5QYN - chains A and B; structure by X-ray diffraction, 1.65 A resolution.

[Chain A]
Molecule: Pre-mRNA-splicing factor 8
Organism: Saccharomyces cerevisiae (strain ATCC 204508 / S288c)
Notes: fragment: yPrp8 RNaseH
Reference sequence: P33334 (PRP8_YEAST); residues 1836-2090 here = UniProt positions 1836-2090
Sequence (258 residues; each row starts with the number of its first residue):
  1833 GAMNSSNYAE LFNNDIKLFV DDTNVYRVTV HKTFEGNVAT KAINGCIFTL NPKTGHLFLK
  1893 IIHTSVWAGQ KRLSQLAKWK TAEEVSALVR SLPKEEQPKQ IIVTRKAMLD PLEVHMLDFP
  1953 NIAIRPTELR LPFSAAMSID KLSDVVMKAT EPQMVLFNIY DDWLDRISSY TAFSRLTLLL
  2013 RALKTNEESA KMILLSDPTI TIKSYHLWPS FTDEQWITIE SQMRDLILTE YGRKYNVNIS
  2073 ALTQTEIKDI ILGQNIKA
Disordered / not traced: 2070-2090
Differences from the reference sequence: expression tag (1833-1835)

[Chain B]
Molecule: A1 cistron-splicing factor AAR2
Organism: Saccharomyces cerevisiae (strain ATCC 204508 / S288c)
Notes: fragment: GAMA - Aar2(1-152) - SSSSS - Aar2(171-317); engineered mutation(s): L153_D170delinsSSSSS
Reference sequence: P32357 (AAR2_YEAST); residue numbers follow UniProt; this construct covers 1-152, 171-317
Sequence (308 residues; each row starts with the number of its first residue; note: 13 numbers in that range are skipped by the numbering (no residue carries them; nothing is unmodelled there); numbers below 1 keep their minus sign (Gly-3 is residue -3)):
    -3 GAMAMNTVPF TSAPIEVTIG IDQYSFNVKE NQPFHGIKDI PIGHVHVIHF QHADNSSMRY
    57 GYWFDCRMGN FYIQYDPKDG LYKMMEERDG AKFENIVHNF KERQMMVSYP KIDEDDTWYN
   117 LTEFVQMDKI RKIVRKDENQ FSYVDSSMTT VQENEL
   166 SSSSSDPAHS LNYTVINFKS REAIRPGHEM EDFLDKSYYL NTVMLQGIFK NSSNYFGELQ
   226 FAFLNAMFFG NYGSSLQWHA MIELICSSAT VPKHMLDKLD EILYYQIKTL PEQYSDILLN
   286 ERVWNICLYS SFQKNSLHNT EKIMENKYPE LL
Disordered / not traced: -3 to 0, 166-169
Differences from the reference sequence: expression tag (-3 to 0); linker (166-170)
Curated features (UniProtKB/Swiss-Prot):
  - region: Leu261 to Ile282 (Leucine-zipper)
  - modified residue: Ser253 (Phosphoserine), Thr274 (Phosphothreonine)

[How chain A and chain B interact]
Pairs across the interface - 17 pairs, chain A then chain B:
  Gln1907(A) - Met195(B)
  Gln1907(A) - Leu199(B)
  Leu1908(A) - Met195(B)  hydrophobic
  Trp1911(A) - Glu194(B)
  Trp1911(A) - Met195(B)
  Trp1911(A) - Phe198(B)  hydrophobic
  Asp1942(A) - Lys184(B)  salt bridge
  Asp1942(A) - Phe198(B)
  Glu1945(A) - Lys184(B)  salt bridge
  Val1946(A) - Ile189(B)  hydrophobic
  Val1946(A) - Glu194(B)
  Val1946(A) - Phe198(B)  hydrophobic
  His1947(A) - Glu194(B)  salt bridge
  Leu1949(A) - Lys184(B)
  Leu1949(A) - Ser185(B)
  Leu1949(A) - Arg186(B)
  Asp1950(A) - Arg186(B)  salt bridge

[Overview]
9 residues of chain A face 8 of chain B across their interface, with 4 salt bridges. Polar pairs include
Asp1942(A)-Lys184(B), Glu1945(A)-Lys184(B) and His1947(A)-Glu194(B).
Chain A is Pre-mRNA-splicing factor 8 and chain B is A1 cistron-splicing factor AAR2, both from Saccharomyces
cerevisiae (strain ATCC 204508 / S288c); the structure, PanDDA analysis group deposition -- Auto-refined data
of Aar2/RNaseH for ground state model 03, was determined by X-ray diffraction, deposited together with 5QY1,
5QY2, 5QY3, 5QY4, 5QY5, 5QY6 and 128 further entries.
